Entry 7NAX (electron microscopy, 2.96 A resolution); this record covers chains A and T of the 20 polymer chains in the assembly.

# Chain A
Molecule: 16S rRNA
Organism: Escherichia coli
Sequence (1542 nucleotides; each row starts with the number of its first residue):
     1 AAAUUGAAGA GUUUGAUCAU GGCUCAGAUU GAACGCUGGC GGCAGGCCUA ACACAUGCAA
    61 GUCGAACGGU AACAGGAAGA AGCUUGCUUC UUUGCUGACG AGUGGCGGAC GGGUGAGUAA
   121 UGUCUGGGAA ACUGCCUGAU GGAGGGGGAU AACUACUGGA AACGGUAGCU AAUACCGCAU
   181 AACGUCGCAA GACCAAAGAG GGGGACCUUC GGGCCUCUUG CCAUCGGAUG UGCCCAGAUG
   241 GGAUUAGCUA GUAGGUGGGG UAACGGCUCA CCUAGGCGAC GAUCCCUAGC UGGUCUGAGA
   301 GGAUGACCAG CCACACUGGA ACUGAGACAC GGUCCAGACU CCUACGGGAG GCAGCAGUGG
   361 GGAAUAUUGC ACAAUGGGCG CAAGCCUGAU GCAGCCAUGC CGCGUGUAUG AAGAAGGCCU
   421 UCGGGUUGUA AAGUACUUUC AGCGGGGAGG AAGGGAGUAA AGUUAAUACC UUUGCUCAUU
   481 GACGUUACCC GCAGAAGAAG CACCGGCUAA CUCCGUGCCA GCAGCCXCGG UAAUACGGAG
   541 GGUGCAAGCG UUAAUCGGAA UUACUGGGCG UAAAGCGCAC GCAGGCGGUU UGUUAAGUCA
   601 GAUGUGAAAU CCCCGGGCUC AACCUGGGAA CUGCAUCUGA UACUGGCAAG CUUGAGUCUC
   661 GUAGAGGGGG GUAGAAUUCC AGGUGUAGCG GUGAAAUGCG UAGAGAUCUG GAGGAAUACC
   721 GGUGGCGAAG GCGGCCCCCU GGACGAAGAC UGACGCUCAG GUGCGAAAGC GUGGGGAGCA
   781 AACAGGAUUA GAUACCCUGG UAGUCCACGC CGUAAACGAU GUCGACUUGG AGGUUGUGCC
   841 CUUGAGGCGU GGCUUCCGGA GCUAACGCGU UAAGUCGACC GCCUGGGGAG UACGGCCGCA
   901 AGGUUAAAAC UCAAAUGAAU UGACGGGGGC CCGCACAAGC GGUGGAGCAU GUGGUUUAAU
   961 UCGAUGXAAC GCGAAGAACC UUACCUGGUC UUGACAUCCA CGGAAGUUUU CAGAGAUGAG
  1021 AAUGUGCCUU CGGGAACCGU GAGACAGGUG CUGCAUGGCU GUCGUCAGCU CGUGUUGUGA
  1081 AAUGUUGGGU UAAGUCCCGC AACGAGCGCA ACCCUUAUCC UUUGUUGCCA GCGGUCCGGC
  1141 CGGGAACUCA AAGGAGACUG CCAGUGAUAA ACUGGAGGAA GGUGGGGAUG ACGUCAAGUC
  1201 AUCAUGGCCC UUACGACCAG GGCUACACAC GUGCUACAAU GGCGCAUACA AAGAGAAGCG
  1261 ACCUCGCGAG AGCAAGCGGA CCUCAUAAAG UGCGUCGUAG UCCGGAUUGG AGUCUGCAAC
  1321 UCGACUCCAU GAAGUCGGAA UCGCUAGUAA UCGUGGAUCA GAAUGCCACG GUGAAUACGU
  1381 UCCCGGGCCU UGUACACACC GCCCGUXACA CCAUGGGAGU GGGUUGCAAA AGAAGUAGGU
  1441 AGCUUAACCU UCGGGAGGGC GCUUACCACU UUGUGAUUCA UGACUGGGGU GAAGUCGUAA
  1501 CAAGGUAACC GUAGGGGAAC CUGCGGUUGG AUCACCUCCU UA
Not modelled in the structure: 1401-1407, 1495-1501, 1541-1542
Modified residues: PSU (pseudouridine-5'-monophosphate) at position 516, G7M (N7-methyl-guanosine-5'-monophosphate) at position 527, 2MG (2N-methylguanosine-5'-monophosphate) at position 966, 5MC (5-methylcytidine-5'-monophosphate) at position 967, 2MG (2N-methylguanosine-5'-monophosphate) at position 1207, 4OC (4n,o2'-methylcytidine-5'-monophosphate) at position 1402, 5MC (5-methylcytidine-5'-monophosphate) at position 1407, UR3 (3-methyluridine-5'-monophoshate) at position 1498, 2MG (2N-methylguanosine-5'-monophosphate) at position 1516, MA6 (6N-dimethyladenosine-5'-monophoshate) at position 1518, MA6 (6N-dimethyladenosine-5'-monophoshate) at position 1519
Ion coordination: Mg2+ site 1 near U14 (its only coordinating residue here); Mg2+ site 2 near G21 (its only coordinating residue here); Mg2+ site 3: C48, G115; Mg2+ site 4 near A53 (its only coordinating residue here); Mg2+ site 5 near U56 (its only coordinating residue here); Mg2+ site 6: A59, U387; Mg2+ site 7 near A66 (its only coordinating residue here); Mg2+ site 8 near G100 (its only coordinating residue here); Mg2+ site 9: A109, G331; Mg2+ site 10 near G111 (its only coordinating residue here); Mg2+ site 11 near G113 (its only coordinating residue here); Mg2+ site 12: A116, G117, G289; 66 more Mg2+ sites not listed
Reported in the primary citation:
  - contacts within the chain: U921-A1534, A923-U1532, A1507-G1530 (pi stacking)
  - conformationally variable residues (register shift): U1393 to A1396

# Chain T
Name: 30S ribosomal protein S20
Organism: Escherichia coli
UniProt: C3TRH7 (C3TRH7_ECOLX); numbering as in UniProt (aligned over 1-87)
Amino-acid sequence (87 residues; numbered 1 to 87; the number before each row is that of its first residue):
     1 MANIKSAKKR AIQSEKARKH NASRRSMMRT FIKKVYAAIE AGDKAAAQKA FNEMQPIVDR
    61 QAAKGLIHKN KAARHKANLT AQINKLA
Not modelled in the structure: 1

# How chain A and chain T interact
Residue-residue contacts (83; chain A residue first):
  A60(A) with Ile4(T), sugar contact
  G61(A) with Ile4(T), phosphate contact; Ser6(T), base contact
  A101(A) with Lys5(T), salt bridge to the phosphate
  G102(A) with Lys5(T), salt bridge to the phosphate
  U103(A) with Lys9(T), salt bridge to the phosphate
  G104(A) with Lys9(T), salt bridge to the phosphate; Gln13(T), phosphate contact
  G105(A) with Gln13(T), phosphate contact
  C106(A) with Arg10(T), base contact
  G107(A) with Ser6(T), base contact; Arg10(T), hydrogen bond to the base
  G108(A) with Arg10(T), base contact
  A131(A) with Asn70(T), phosphate contact
  C132(A) with His68(T), hydrogen bond to the phosphate; Asn70(T), phosphate contact
  C175(A) with His20(T), phosphate contact
  C176(A) with His20(T), salt bridge to the phosphate; Arg24(T), phosphate contact; Lys64(T), salt bridge to the phosphate
  G177(A) with Arg24(T), salt bridge to the phosphate; Arg60(T), phosphate contact; Lys64(T), salt bridge to the phosphate
  C178(A) with Arg60(T), salt bridge to the phosphate
  G184(A) with Lys69(T), sugar contact
  U185(A) with Ala73(T), phosphate contact; Lys76(T), hydrogen bond to the sugar
  C186(A) with Ala73(T), sugar contact; Lys76(T), sugar contact; Ala77(T), phosphate contact; Thr80(T), hydrogen bond to the sugar
  G187(A) with Ala77(T), phosphate contact; Thr80(T), sugar contact
  A192(A) with Gln55(T), hydrogen bond to the sugar
  C193(A) with Gln55(T), hydrogen bond to the sugar; Pro56(T), phosphate contact; Asp59(T), hydrogen bond to the sugar
  C194(A) with Pro56(T), sugar contact; Asp59(T), sugar contact; Arg60(T), salt bridge to the phosphate; Ala63(T), sugar contact
  A195(A) with Arg60(T), salt bridge to the phosphate
  A196(A) with Lys64(T), phosphate contact
  U224(A) with Lys69(T), salt bridge to the phosphate
  G258(A) with Gln82(T), phosphate contact
  G259(A) with Tyr36(T), hydrogen bond to the phosphate; Asn78(T), phosphate contact; Gln82(T), phosphate contact
  G260(A) with His75(T), phosphate contact
  U261(A) with Lys71(T), salt bridge to the phosphate; Arg74(T), salt bridge to the phosphate
  A262(A) with His68(T), sugar contact; Asn70(T), hydrogen bond to the sugar; Arg74(T), salt bridge to the phosphate
  A263(A) with Asn70(T), phosphate contact; Arg74(T), salt bridge to the phosphate
  C322(A) with Arg18(T), sugar contact
  U323(A) with Ser14(T), sugar contact; Ala17(T), phosphate contact; Asn21(T), hydrogen bond to the phosphate; Arg25(T), salt bridge to the phosphate
  G324(A) with Asn21(T), hydrogen bond to the phosphate
  G331(A) with Asn3(T), hydrogen bond to the sugar; Ile4(T), sugar contact
  G332(A) with Ala2(T), hydrogen bond to the phosphate; Asn3(T), hydrogen bond to the phosphate; Ile4(T), hydrogen bond to the phosphate; Ala7(T), phosphate contact
  U333(A) with Ala2(T), hydrogen bond to the phosphate
  G351(A) with Asn3(T), hydrogen bond to the phosphate
  A1437(A) with Arg29(T), salt bridge to the phosphate
  G1438(A) with Arg29(T), salt bridge to the phosphate; Lys33(T), salt bridge to the phosphate
  G1439(A) with Lys33(T), phosphate contact
  G1457(A) with Met27(T), sugar contact; Thr30(T), phosphate contact; Lys34(T), salt bridge to the phosphate
  G1458(A) with Ser23(T), phosphate contact; Ser26(T), hydrogen bond to the phosphate; Met27(T), hydrogen bond to the phosphate; Thr30(T), hydrogen bond to the phosphate
  G1459(A) with Ala22(T), phosphate contact; Ser26(T), hydrogen bond to the phosphate
Other interface residues (no listed pair), chain A (51 interface residues in all): U133, C225, G350, U1436, A1447, A1456
Other interface residues (no listed pair), chain T (48 interface residues in all): Ala11, Lys16, Phe31, Gln61, Lys85

# Summary
The interface between chain A and chain T involves 51 residues on one side and 48 on the other, with 21
hydrogen bonds and 21 salt bridges. Polar contacts include G107(A)-Arg10(T), U185(A)-Lys76(T) and
C186(A)-Thr80(T). The paper reports conformational variability at U1393(A); contacts within the chain
involving U921(A), A1534(A) and A923(A) among others.
Chain A is 16S rRNA and chain T is 30S ribosomal protein S20, both from Escherichia coli; the structure,
Complete Bacterial 30S ribosomal subunit assembly complex state I (Consensus Refinement), was determined by
electron microscopy (same publication as 7AF3, 7AF5, 7AF8, 7AFA, 7AFD, 7AFH and 17 further entries).
